5FGG - chains D and E of the 28 polymer chains in the assembly; structure by X-ray diffraction, 2.70 A resolution.

[Chain D]
Protein: Proteasome subunit alpha type-5
Source organism: Saccharomyces cerevisiae (strain ATCC 204508 / S288c)
Notes: EC 3.4.25.1
Reference sequence: P32379 (PSA5_YEAST); residues -7 to 252 here correspond to UniProt positions 1-260 (UniProt number = residue number + 8)
Sequence (260 residues; row label = number of the first residue in the row; numbers below 1 keep their minus sign (Met-7 is residue -7)):
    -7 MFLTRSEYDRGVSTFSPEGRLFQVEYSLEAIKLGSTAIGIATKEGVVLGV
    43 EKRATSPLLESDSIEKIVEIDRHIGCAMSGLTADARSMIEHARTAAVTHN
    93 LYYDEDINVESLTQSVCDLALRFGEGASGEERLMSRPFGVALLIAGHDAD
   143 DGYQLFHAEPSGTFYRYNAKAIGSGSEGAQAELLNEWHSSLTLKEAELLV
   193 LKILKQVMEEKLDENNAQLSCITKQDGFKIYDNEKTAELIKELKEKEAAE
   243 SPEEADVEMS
Disordered / not traced: -7 to 0, 118-124, 243-252

[Chain E]
Protein: Proteasome subunit alpha type-6
Source organism: Saccharomyces cerevisiae (strain ATCC 204508 / S288c)
Notes: EC 3.4.25.1
Reference sequence: P40302 (PSA6_YEAST); residues 0-233 here correspond to UniProt positions 1-234 (UniProt number = residue number + 1)
Sequence (234 residues; numbered 0 to 233; the number before each row is that of its first residue; numbering starts at 0):
     0 MFRNNYDGDTVTFSPTGRLFQVEYALEAIKQGSVTVGLRSNTHAVLVALK
    50 RNADELSSYQKKIIKCDEHMGLSLAGLAPDARVLSNYLRQQCNYSSLVFN
   100 RKLAVERAGHLLCDKAQKNTQSYGGRPYGVGLLIIGYDKSGAHLLEFQPS
   150 GNVTELYGTAIGARSQGAKTYLERTLDTFIKIDGNPDELIKAGVEAISQS
   200 LRDESLTVDNLSIAIVGKDTPFTIYDGEAVAKYI
Disordered / not traced: 0-2
UniProt features mapped onto this chain:
  - modified residue: Ser13 (Phosphoserine)
  - cross-link: Lys190 (Glycyl lysine isopeptide (Lys-Gly) (interchain with G-Cter in ubiquitin))

[How chain D and chain E interact]
Residue-residue contacts - 42 pairs, chain D then chain E:
  Ser5(D) - Arg125(E)
  Thr6(D) - Gly7(E)
  Thr6(D) - Gln20(E)
  Phe7(D) - Gln20(E)  hydrogen bond (backbone-side chain)
  Phe7(D) - Tyr23(E)
  Phe7(D) - Leu76(E)  hydrophobic
  Phe7(D) - Arg125(E)
  Phe7(D) - Pro126(E)
  Phe7(D) - Gly128(E)
  Ser8(D) - Tyr23(E)
  Pro9(D) - Tyr23(E)  hydrophobic
  Pro9(D) - Glu26(E)
  Glu10(D) - Glu26(E)
  Glu10(D) - Gln30(E)
  Gly11(D) - Tyr23(E)
  Gly11(D) - Ala27(E)
  Leu13(D) - Arg125(E)
  Gln106(D) - Arg81(E)  hydrogen bond
  Asp110(D) - Arg81(E)  salt bridge
  Leu113(D) - Pro78(E)  hydrophobic
  Leu113(D) - Arg125(E)
  Glu117(D) - Tyr122(E)  hydrogen bond
  Ser153(D) - Pro78(E)
  Gly154(D) - Pro78(E)
  Thr155(D) - Gln59(E)
  Phe156(D) - Gln59(E)
  Tyr157(D) - Arg50(E)
  Tyr157(D) - Ala52(E)
  Tyr157(D) - Ser56(E)
  Tyr157(D) - Ser57(E)
  Arg158(D) - Ser56(E)
  Arg158(D) - Ser57(E)  hydrogen bond (backbone-backbone)
  Tyr159(D) - Ala52(E)
  Tyr159(D) - Asp53(E)
  Tyr159(D) - Leu55(E)
  Tyr159(D) - Ser56(E)
  Asn160(D) - Leu55(E)  hydrogen bond (backbone-backbone)
  Ala161(D) - Leu55(E)
  Gln172(D) - Asp53(E)  hydrogen bond
  Gln172(D) - Leu55(E)
  Leu175(D) - Leu55(E)
  Leu176(D) - Leu55(E)  hydrophobic
Other interface residues (no listed pair), chain D (26 interface residues in all): Arg2, Gly3
Other interface residues (no listed pair), chain E (26 interface residues in all): Asp6, Ala24, Asn51, Glu54, Asp79, Gly123

[In short]
Chain D and chain E each contribute 26 residues to their interface; the contacts include 6 hydrogen bonds and
1 salt bridge. Polar contacts include Asp110(D)-Arg81(E), Phe7(D)-Gln20(E) and Gln106(D)-Arg81(E).
Chain D is Proteasome subunit alpha type-5 and chain E is Proteasome subunit alpha type-6, both from
Saccharomyces cerevisiae (strain ATCC 204508 / S288c); the structure, Yeast 20S proteasome beta5-L(-49S)_D17N
double mutant in complex with Carfilzomib, was determined by X-ray diffraction (same publication as 5CZ4,
5CZ5, 5CZ6, 5CZ7, 5CZ8, 5CZ9 and 16 further entries).
